PDB entry 6HIF | X-ray diffraction, 2.80 A resolution | chains F and Z of the 36 polymer chains in the assembly

== Chain F ==
Protein: Hydrazine dehydrogenase
Organism: Kuenenia stuttgartiensis
Notes: EC 1.7.2.8
UniProtKB: Q1PW30 (HDH_KUEST); residues 1-582 here = UniProt positions 1-582
Sequence (582 residues; numbered 1 to 582; the number before each row is that of its first residue):
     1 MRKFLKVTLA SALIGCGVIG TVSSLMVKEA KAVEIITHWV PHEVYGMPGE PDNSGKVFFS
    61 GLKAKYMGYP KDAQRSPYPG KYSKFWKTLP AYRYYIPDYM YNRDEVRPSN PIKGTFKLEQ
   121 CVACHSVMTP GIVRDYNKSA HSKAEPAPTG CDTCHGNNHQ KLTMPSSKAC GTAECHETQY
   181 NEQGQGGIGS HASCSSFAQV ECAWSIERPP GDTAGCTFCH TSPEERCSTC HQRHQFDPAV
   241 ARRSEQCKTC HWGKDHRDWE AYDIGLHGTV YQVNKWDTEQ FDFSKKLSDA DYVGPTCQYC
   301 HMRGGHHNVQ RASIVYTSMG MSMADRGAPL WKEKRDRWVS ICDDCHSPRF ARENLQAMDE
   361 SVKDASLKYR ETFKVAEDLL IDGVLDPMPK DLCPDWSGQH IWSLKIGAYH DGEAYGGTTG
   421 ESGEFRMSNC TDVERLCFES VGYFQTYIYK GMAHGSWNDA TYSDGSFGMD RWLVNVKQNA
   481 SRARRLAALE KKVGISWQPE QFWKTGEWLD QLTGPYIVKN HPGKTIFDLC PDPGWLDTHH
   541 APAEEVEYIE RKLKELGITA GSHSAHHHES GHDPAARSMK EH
Unresolved in the structure: 1-32, 564-582
Curated features (UniProtKB/Swiss-Prot):
  - binding site (heme c): Cys-121, Cys-124, His-125, His-141, Cys-151, Cys-154, His-155, His-159, Cys-170, Cys-175, His-176, His-191, Cys-216, Cys-219, His-220, Cys-227, Cys-230, His-231, His-234, Cys-247 and 12 more in UniProt
Glycans and other covalent adducts: heme c (HEC) linked to Cys-121, Cys-124, Cys-151, Cys-154, Cys-170, Cys-175, Cys-216, Cys-219, Cys-227, Cys-230, Cys-247, Cys-250, Cys-297, Cys-300, Cys-342, Cys-345
From the paper describing this entry:
  - binding site for heme c: Val-33, Cys-202, Trp-204, Met-319, Tyr-462
  - catalytic residues: Asp-255, His-256 (proposed by the authors, not directly observed)

== Chain Z ==
Protein: hdh assembly factor Kustc1130
Organism: Kuenenia stuttgartiensis
UniProtKB: Q1PXB2 (Q1PXB2_KUEST); residues 1-114 here correspond to UniProt positions 31-144 (UniProt number = residue number + 30)
Sequence (114 residues; numbered 1 to 114; the number before each row is that of its first residue):
     1 MLKKVLVGMF GAALIAGIGM TTAQAYDVKP AKLWVTAIAI GTPIVGAEIK VGDEECTTGN
    61 NGTCVFELRP GTYAISVHEH GGQSAHKEVS LEEGNILFVS LDLGAKARHP SGSH
Unresolved in the structure: 1-25, 112-114
Disulfides: Cys-56/Cys-64

== Chain F / chain Z interface ==
Residue-residue contacts - 6 pairs, chain F then chain Z:
  Glu-182(F) / Tyr-26(Z)  hydrogen bond (side chain-backbone)
  Gly-304(F) / Tyr-26(Z)
  His-306(F) / Tyr-26(Z)
  Arg-311(F) / Tyr-26(Z)  hydrogen bond
  Arg-311(F) / Glu-93(Z)  salt bridge
  Glu-544(F) / Pro-70(Z)
Other interface residues (no listed pair), chain F (9 interface residues in all): Thr-178, Glu-333, Glu-547, Arg-551
Other interface residues (no listed pair), chain Z (8 interface residues in all): Val-28, Gly-71, Thr-72, Ser-90, Glu-92

== In short ==
Chain F and chain Z form an interface of 9 and 8 residues respectively, with 2 hydrogen bonds and 1 salt
bridge. Polar contacts include Arg-311(F)/Glu-93(Z), Glu-182(F)/Tyr-26(Z) and Arg-311(F)/Tyr-26(Z). From the
paper: catalytic residues Asp-255(F) and His-256(F); a binding site for heme c at Val-33(F), Cys-202(F) and
Trp-204(F) among others.
Here chain F is Hydrazine dehydrogenase and chain Z is hdh assembly factor Kustc1130, both from Kuenenia
stuttgartiensis. Entry 6HIF (Kuenenia stuttgartiensis hydrazine dehydrogenase complex) was determined by X-ray
diffraction.
